Entry 8F6Y (electron microscopy, 2.79 A resolution); this record covers chains A and E of the 5 polymer chains in the assembly.

[Chain A]
Name: Acetylcholine receptor subunit alpha
Organism: Tetronarce californica
UniProtKB: P02710 (ACHA_TETCF); residues 1-433 here correspond to UniProt positions 25-457 (UniProt number = residue number + 24)
Amino-acid sequence (433 residues; each row starts with the number of its first residue):
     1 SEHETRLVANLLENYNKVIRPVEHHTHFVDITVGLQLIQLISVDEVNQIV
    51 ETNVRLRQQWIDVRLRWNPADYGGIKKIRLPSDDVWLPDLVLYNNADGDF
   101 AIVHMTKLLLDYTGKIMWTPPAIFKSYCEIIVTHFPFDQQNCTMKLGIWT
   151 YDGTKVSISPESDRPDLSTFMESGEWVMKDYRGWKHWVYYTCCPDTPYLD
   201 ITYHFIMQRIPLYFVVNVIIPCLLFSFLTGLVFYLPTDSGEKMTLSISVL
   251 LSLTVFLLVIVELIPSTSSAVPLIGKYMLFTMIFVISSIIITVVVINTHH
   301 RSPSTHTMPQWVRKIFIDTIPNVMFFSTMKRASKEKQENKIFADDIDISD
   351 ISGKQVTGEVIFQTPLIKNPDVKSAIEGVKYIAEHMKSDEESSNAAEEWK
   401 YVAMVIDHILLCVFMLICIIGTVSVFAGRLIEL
Not modelled in the structure: 331-369, 427-433
Disulfides: C128-C142, C192-C193
Covalently attached groups: glycan linked to N141
Ligand contacts:
  - choline ion (CHT): Y93, I148, W149, T150, Y190, C192, Y198
  - Etomidate (V8D): S226, F227, Y277, F280, T281, F284, F414, I417, C418, G421, T422
Curated features (UniProtKB/Swiss-Prot):
  - glycosylation: N141 (N-linked (GlcNAc...) asparagine)
From the paper describing this entry:
  - binding site for Etomidate: F227, Y277, F280, F284, F414, I417, C418

[Chain E]
Name: Acetylcholine receptor subunit gamma
Organism: Tetronarce californica
UniProtKB: P02714 (ACHG_TETCF); residues 1-489 here correspond to UniProt positions 18-506 (UniProt number = residue number + 17)
Amino-acid sequence (489 residues; row label = number of the first residue in the row):
     1 ENEEGRLIEKLLGDYDKRIIPAKTLDHIIDVTLKLTLTNLISLNEKEEAL
    51 TTNVWIEIQWNDYRLSWNTSEYEGIDLVRIPSELLWLPDVVLENNVDGQF
   101 EVAYYANVLVYNDGSMYWLPPAIYRSTCPIAVTYFPFDWQNCSLVFRSQT
   151 YNAHEVNLQLSAEEGEAVEWIHIDPEDFTENGEWTIRHRPAKKNYNWQLT
   201 KDDTDFQEIIFFLIIQRKPLFYIINIIAPCVLISSLVVLVYFLPAQAGGQ
   251 KCTLSISVLLAQTIFLFLIAQKVPETSLNVPLIGKYLIFVMFVSMLIVMN
   301 CVIVLNVSLRTPNTHSLSEKIKHLFLGFLPKYLGMQLEPSEETPEKPQPR
   351 RRSSFGIMIKAEEYILKKPRSELMFEEQKDRHGLKRVNKMTSDIDIGTTV
   401 DLYKDLANFAPEIKSCVEACNFIAKSTKEQNDSGSENENWVLIGKVIDKA
   451 CFWIALLLFSIGTLAIFLTGHFNQVPEFPFPGDPRKYVP
Not modelled in the structure: 334-410
Disulfides: C128-C142
Covalently attached groups: N-acetylglucosamine (NAG) linked to N68, N141
Curated features (UniProtKB/Swiss-Prot):
  - modified residue: Y364 (Phosphotyrosine)
  - glycosylation: N68 (N-linked (GlcNAc...) asparagine)

[How chain A and chain E interact]
Contacting residue pairs - 92 pairs, chain A then chain E:
  S1(A) - I20(E)
  S1(A) - A22(E)
  S1(A) - Y63(E)  hydrogen bond (backbone-side chain)
  E2(A) - Y63(E)  hydrogen bond
  E4(A) - I19(E)
  T5(A) - I19(E)
  V8(A) - R18(E)
  V8(A) - I19(E)  hydrophobic
  L12(A) - R18(E)
  Q39(A) - T127(E)
  I41(A) - V96(E)
  R55(A) - E93(E)  salt bridge
  R55(A) - D205(E)  salt bridge
  G73(A) - L25(E)
  G74(A) - L25(E)
  I75(A) - L25(E)  hydrophobic
  R79(A) - T150(E)  hydrogen bond (side chain-backbone)
  R79(A) - N152(E)
  R79(A) - E155(E)  salt bridge
  R79(A) - T204(E)
  P81(A) - R18(E)
  D84(A) - R18(E)  salt bridge
  H104(A) - G98(E)  hydrogen bond (side chain-backbone)
  K107(A) - R18(E)
  K107(A) - T150(E)
  K107(A) - Y151(E)  hydrogen bond
  P121(A) - F100(E)  hydrophobic
  P121(A) - Q149(E)
  G174(A) - T276(E)
  G174(A) - S277(E)  hydrogen bond (backbone-backbone)
  G174(A) - L278(E)
  E175(A) - E275(E)
  I210(A) - S277(E)  hydrogen bond (backbone-side chain)
  L212(A) - S277(E)
  L212(A) - V280(E)  hydrophobic
  Y213(A) - A270(E)  hydrogen bond (side chain-backbone)
  Y213(A) - P274(E)
  Y213(A) - E275(E)
  Y213(A) - S277(E)  hydrogen bond (backbone-side chain)
  V216(A) - V280(E)  hydrophobic
  V216(A) - I288(E)
  N217(A) - L266(E)
  N217(A) - F267(E)
  N217(A) - A270(E)
  P221(A) - L266(E)  hydrophobic
  L224(A) - F292(E)  hydrophobic
  L224(A) - M295(E)
  F225(A) - L259(E)  hydrophobic
  F225(A) - L260(E)  hydrophobic
  F225(A) - T263(E)
  L228(A) - L259(E)  hydrophobic
  L228(A) - M295(E)  hydrophobic
  L231(A) - V298(E)  hydrophobic
  L231(A) - M299(E)  hydrophobic
  Y234(A) - I303(E)  hydrophobic
  Y234(A) - N306(E)  hydrogen bond (backbone-side chain)
  Y234(A) - R310(E)
  L235(A) - V302(E)  hydrophobic
  L235(A) - L305(E)  hydrophobic
  P236(A) - L305(E)
  P236(A) - N306(E)
  P236(A) - L309(E)  hydrophobic
  D238(A) - A247(E)
  D238(A) - L309(E)
  S239(A) - A247(E)
  S239(A) - L309(E)
  E241(A) - Q250(E)
  E241(A) - K251(E)
  E241(A) - C252(E)  hydrogen bond (side chain-backbone)
  E241(A) - T253(E)  hydrogen bond (side chain-backbone)
  E241(A) - L305(E)
  L245(A) - I256(E)  hydrophobic
  S248(A) - I256(E)
  F256(A) - T263(E)
  F256(A) - F267(E)  hydrophobic
  V259(A) - F267(E)  hydrophobic
  T328(A) - H315(E)
  M329(A) - T314(E)
  M329(A) - H315(E)
  K330(A) - N313(E)
  K330(A) - T314(E)  hydrogen bond (backbone-backbone)
  I376(A) - C416(E)  hydrophobic
  V379(A) - A419(E)  hydrophobic
  K380(A) - S415(E)
  I382(A) - I423(E)  hydrophobic
  A383(A) - A419(E)  hydrophobic
  A383(A) - F422(E)
  M386(A) - I423(E)  hydrophobic
  K387(A) - F422(E)
  E390(A) - S426(E)
  E397(A) - N313(E)
  H408(A) - H315(E)
Other interface residues (no listed pair), chain A (63 interface residues in all): T106, S168, M171, F214, I220, T244, S252, S327, Y401, M404
Other interface residues (no listed pair), chain E (72 interface residues in all): D16, P21, K23, K46, W86, D89, N95, R147, Q198, Q246, G248, N279, M291, S316, E412, C420

[In short]
The interface between chain A and chain E involves 63 residues on one side and 72 on the other; the contacts
include 13 hydrogen bonds and 4 salt bridges. Among the polar pairs are R55(A)-E93(E), R55(A)-D205(E) and
R79(A)-E155(E). From the paper: a binding site for Etomidate at F227(A), Y277(A) and F280(A) among others.
Chain A is Acetylcholine receptor subunit alpha and chain E is Acetylcholine receptor subunit gamma, both from
Tetronarce californica; the structure, Cryo-EM structure of Torpedo nicotinic acetylcholine receptor in
complex with etomidate, desensitized-like state, was determined by electron microscopy together with 8ESK,
8F2S and 8F6Z from the same study.
